Entry 2EV3 (X-ray diffraction, 2.68 A resolution); this record covers chains A and B.

Chain A (and B):
Protein: Hypothetical protein Rv1264/MT1302
Organism: Mycobacterium tuberculosis
Notes: EC 4.6.1.1; fragment: N-terminal domain; chain B of this document is another copy of the same molecule, construct and numbering; everything in this record applies to it too
UniProt: Q11055 (Y1264_MYCTU); residues 1-207 here = UniProt positions 1-207
Chain sequence (222 residues; row label = number of the first residue in the row; numbers below 1 keep their minus sign (Met-11 is residue -11)):
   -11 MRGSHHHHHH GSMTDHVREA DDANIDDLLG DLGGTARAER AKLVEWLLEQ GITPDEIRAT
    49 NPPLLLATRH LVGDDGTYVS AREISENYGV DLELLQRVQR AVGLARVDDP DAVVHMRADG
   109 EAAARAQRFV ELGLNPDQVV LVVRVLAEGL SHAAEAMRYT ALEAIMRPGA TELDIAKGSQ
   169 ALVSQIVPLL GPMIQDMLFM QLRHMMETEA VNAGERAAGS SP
Not modelled in the structure: -11 to 11, 196-210 (chain B: -11 to 10, 196-210)
Sequence notes: expression tag (-11 to 0, 208-210)

How chain A and chain B interact:
Pairs across the interface - 127 pairs, chain A then chain B:
  Leu53(A) with Met194(B)
  Thr56(A) with Met194(B)
  Arg57(A) with Met194(B)
  Val60(A) with Phe187(B); Arg191(B), hydrogen bond (backbone-side chain)
  Gly61(A) with Arg191(B)
  Asp62(A) with Arg191(B)
  Val90(A) with Met188(B), hydrophobic; Gln189(B)
  Leu92(A) with Met188(B); Gln189(B); His192(B)
  Met104(A) with His192(B)
  Ala106(A) with Arg191(B)
  Asp107(A) with Met188(B); Arg191(B), salt bridge; His192(B), salt bridge
  Ala110(A) with Met181(B); Asp184(B)
  Arg113(A) with Pro180(B); Met181(B); Asp184(B), salt bridge
  Arg116(A) with Leu177(B)
  Phe117(A) with Leu177(B), hydrophobic; Met181(B), hydrophobic
  Leu120(A) with Leu170(B); Gln173(B); Ile174(B), hydrophobic; Leu177(B), hydrophobic
  Leu122(A) with Thr148(B); Ala152(B), hydrophobic; Ile174(B), hydrophobic
  Asn123(A) with Glu151(B)
  Gln126(A) with Tyr147(B); Thr148(B); Glu151(B), hydrogen bond
  Val130(A) with Ala144(B); Met145(B), hydrophobic; Thr148(B)
  Val131(A) with Met185(B)
  Val133(A) with His140(B); Ala141(B)
  Leu134(A) with Leu138(B), hydrophobic; Ala141(B), hydrophobic; Met145(B), hydrophobic; Ile182(B), hydrophobic; Met185(B), hydrophobic
  Ala135(A) with Gln189(B)
  Gly137(A) with Gly137(B)
  Leu138(A) with Met185(B), hydrophobic; Leu186(B); Gln189(B)
  Ser139(A) with Gln189(B)
  His140(A) with Val133(B)
  Ala141(A) with Val133(B); Leu134(B), hydrophobic
  Ala142(A) with Gln189(B); Met193(B)
  Ala144(A) with Val130(B)
  Met145(A) with Val130(B), hydrophobic; Leu134(B), hydrophobic; Leu186(B), hydrophobic
  Arg146(A) with Met193(B)
  Tyr147(A) with Gln126(B), hydrogen bond
  Thr148(A) with Leu122(B); Gln126(B); Val130(B)
  Glu151(A) with Asn123(B); Gln126(B), hydrogen bond
  Ala152(A) with Gly121(B)
  Leu170(A) with Leu120(B); Leu122(B), hydrophobic
  Gln173(A) with Leu120(B)
  Ile174(A) with Phe117(B), hydrophobic; Leu122(B), hydrophobic
  Leu177(A) with Arg116(B); Phe117(B), hydrophobic; Leu120(B), hydrophobic
  Gly179(A) with Gln183(B), hydrogen bond (backbone-side chain)
  Pro180(A) with Arg113(B), hydrogen bond (backbone-side chain); Gln183(B)
  Met181(A) with Ala110(B); Arg113(B); Phe117(B), hydrophobic
  Ile182(A) with Leu134(B), hydrophobic; Leu138(B), hydrophobic; Ile182(B), hydrophobic; Gln183(B); Leu186(B), hydrophobic
  Gln183(A) with Gly179(B); Gln183(B), hydrogen bond
  Asp184(A) with Arg113(B), salt bridge
  Met185(A) with Val131(B); Leu134(B), hydrophobic; Ala135(B); Leu138(B)
  Leu186(A) with Leu138(B); Met145(B), hydrophobic; Leu178(B); Ile182(B), hydrophobic
  Phe187(A) with Val60(B); Val175(B), hydrophobic
  Met188(A) with Val90(B), hydrophobic; Leu92(B); Asp107(B); Ala110(B), hydrophobic
  Gln189(A) with Val90(B); Leu92(B); Ala135(B); Leu138(B); Ser139(B)
  Leu190(A) with Met145(B), hydrophobic; Leu178(B), hydrophobic
  Arg191(A) with Val60(B), hydrogen bond (side chain-backbone); Gly61(B); Asp62(B); Met104(B); Ala106(B); Asp107(B), salt bridge
  His192(A) with Leu92(B)
  Met193(A) with Ala142(B); Arg146(B)
  Met194(A) with Leu53(B); Arg57(B); Val60(B), hydrophobic
  Glu195(A) with Tyr66(B), hydrogen bond; Met104(B)
Other interface residues (no listed pair), chain A (64 interface residues in all): Glu109, Gly121, Glu143, Ala149, Val175, Leu178
Other interface residues (no listed pair), chain B (63 interface residues in all): Val127, Ala149, Leu190, Glu195

In short:
The interface between chain A and chain B involves 64 residues on one side and 63 on the other; the contacts
include 9 hydrogen bonds and 5 salt bridges. Among the polar pairs are Asp107(A)-Arg191(B),
Asp107(A)-His192(B) and Arg113(A)-Asp184(B).
Chain A and chain B are both Hypothetical protein Rv1264/MT1302 (Mycobacterium tuberculosis); the structure,
Structure of Rv1264N, the regulatory domain of the mycobacterial adenylyl cylcase Rv1264, at pH 5.3, was
determined by X-ray diffraction together with 2EV1 and 2EV2 from the same study.
